Entry 1DFI (X-ray diffraction, 2.09 A resolution); this record covers chains A and D of the 4 polymer chains in the assembly.

== Chain A (and D) ==
Protein: Enoyl acyl carrier protein reductase
From: Escherichia coli
Notes: EC 1.3.1.9; chain D of this document is another copy of the same molecule, construct and numbering; everything in this record applies to it too
Reference sequence: P29132 (FABI_ECOLI); residues 2-262 here correspond to UniProt positions 1-261 (UniProt number = residue number - 1)
Chain sequence (261 residues; each row starts with the number of its first residue):
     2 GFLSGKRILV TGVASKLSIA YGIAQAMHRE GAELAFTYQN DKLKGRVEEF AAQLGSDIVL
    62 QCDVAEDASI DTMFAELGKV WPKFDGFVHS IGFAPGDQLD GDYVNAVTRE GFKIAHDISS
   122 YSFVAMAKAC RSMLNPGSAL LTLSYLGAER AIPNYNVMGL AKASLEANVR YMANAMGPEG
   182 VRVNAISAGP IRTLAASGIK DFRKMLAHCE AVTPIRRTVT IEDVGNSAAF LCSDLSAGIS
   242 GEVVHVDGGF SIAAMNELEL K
Not modelled in the structure: 196-205, 259-262
Ligand contacts: NAD (nicotinamide-adenine-dinucleotide): Gly13, Val14, Ala15, Ser19, Ile20, Gln40, Leu44, Cys63, Asp64, Val65, Ala66, Ser91, Ile92, Gly93, Phe94, Ile119, Leu144, Ser145, Tyr146, Tyr156, Lys163, Ala189, Gly190, Pro191, Ile192, Leu195

== Chain A / chain D interface ==
Contacting residue pairs - 30 pairs, chain A then chain D:
  Tyr146(A) - Met256(D)
  Arg151(A) - Arg151(D)
  Arg151(A) - Ser252(D)
  Arg151(A) - Ile253(D)
  Arg151(A) - Ala255(D)
  Ala152(A) - Ile253(D)  hydrogen bond (backbone-backbone)
  Ala152(A) - Ala254(D)
  Ala152(A) - Ala255(D)  hydrogen bond (backbone-backbone)
  Ala152(A) - Asn257(D)
  Ile153(A) - Ala255(D)
  Ile153(A) - Met256(D)  hydrophobic
  Pro154(A) - Ala255(D)
  Pro154(A) - Met256(D)
  Pro154(A) - Asn257(D)
  Met206(A) - Met256(D)  hydrophobic
  Phe251(A) - Met256(D)  hydrophobic
  Ser252(A) - Arg151(D)
  Ile253(A) - Arg151(D)
  Ile253(A) - Ala152(D)  hydrogen bond (backbone-backbone)
  Ala254(A) - Ala152(D)
  Ala255(A) - Arg151(D)
  Ala255(A) - Ala152(D)  hydrogen bond (backbone-backbone)
  Ala255(A) - Ile153(D)
  Ala255(A) - Pro154(D)
  Met256(A) - Tyr146(D)
  Met256(A) - Pro154(D)
  Met256(A) - Met206(D)  hydrophobic
  Met256(A) - His209(D)
  Asn257(A) - Pro154(D)
  Glu258(A) - His209(D)  salt bridge
Also at the interface, not in a pair above, chain A (15 interface residues in all): Leu147
Also at the interface, not in a pair above, chain D (15 interface residues in all): Cys210, Phe251

== Overview ==
Chain A and chain D each contribute 15 residues to their interface, with 4 hydrogen bonds and 1 salt bridge.
Polar contacts include Glu258(A)-His209(D), Ala152(A)-Ile253(D) and Ala152(A)-Ala255(D). Bound to chain A:
NAD.
Chain A and chain D are both Enoyl acyl carrier protein reductase (Escherichia coli); the structure, X-ray
structure of escherichia coli enoyl reductase with bound NAD, was determined by X-ray diffraction together
with 1DFG and 1DFH from the same study.
